PDB entry 8U0K | X-ray diffraction, 2.50 A resolution | chains A and B

== Chain A (and B) ==
Molecule: Isopentenyl phosphate kinase
Source organism: Thermococcus paralvinellae
Notes: chain B of this document is another copy of the same molecule, construct and numbering; everything in this record applies to it too
UniProtKB: W0I5G2 (W0I5G2_9EURY); residues 1-266 here = UniProt positions 1-266
Chain sequence (286 residues; numbered -19 to 266; the number before each row is that of its first residue; numbers below 1 keep their minus sign (Met-19 is residue -19)):
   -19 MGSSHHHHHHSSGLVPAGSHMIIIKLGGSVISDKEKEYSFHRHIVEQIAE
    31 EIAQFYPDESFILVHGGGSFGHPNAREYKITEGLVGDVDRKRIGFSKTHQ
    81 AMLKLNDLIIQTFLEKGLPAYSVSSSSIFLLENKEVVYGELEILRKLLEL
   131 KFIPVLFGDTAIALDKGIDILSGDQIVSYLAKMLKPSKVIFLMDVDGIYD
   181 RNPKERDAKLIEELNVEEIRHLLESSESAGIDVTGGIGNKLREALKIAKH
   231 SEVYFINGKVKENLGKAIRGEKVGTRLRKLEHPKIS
Disordered / not traced: -19 to -1, 14-17, 206-216, 262-266 (chain B: -19 to -1, 14-18, 206-216, 263-266)
Sequence notes: expression tag (-19 to 0)
Residues lining bound ligands:
  - Dimethylallyl monophosphate (4LR): Lys5, Gly46, Gly47, Gly51, His52, Met82, Gly138, Asp139, Ile150, Leu151, Ser152, Gly153
  - ADP (adenosine-5'-diphosphate): Lys5, Gly7, Gly8, Asp154, Met173, Val175, Gly177, Ile178, Tyr179, Arg181, Asn182, Pro183, Leu202, Ile217, Lys220

== Interface between chain A and chain B ==
Residue-residue contacts (79):
  Arg72(A) with Pro99(B); Leu130(B), hydrogen bond (side chain-backbone); Lys131(B); Phe132(B)
  Ile73(A) with Leu94(B), hydrophobic; Gly97(B); Leu98(B)
  Phe75(A) with Tyr101(B), hydrophobic; Phe132(B), hydrophobic
  Ser76(A) with Ile90(B); Leu94(B); Ala100(B), hydrogen bond (side chain-backbone); Tyr101(B)
  Lys77(A) with Leu94(B)
  His79(A) with Tyr101(B), hydrogen bond; Ser102(B)
  Gln80(A) with Asp87(B), hydrogen bond; Ile90(B); Gln91(B); Ser102(B)
  Leu83(A) with Leu83(B), hydrophobic; Ser102(B)
  Lys84(A) with Lys84(B)
  Asp87(A) with Gln80(B), hydrogen bond
  Ile90(A) with Ser76(B); Gln80(B)
  Gln91(A) with Gln80(B)
  Leu94(A) with Ile73(B), hydrophobic; Ser76(B)
  Gly97(A) with Ile73(B)
  Leu98(A) with Ile73(B)
  Pro99(A) with Arg72(B)
  Ala100(A) with Ser76(B), hydrogen bond (backbone-side chain)
  Tyr101(A) with Phe75(B), hydrophobic; Ser76(B); His79(B); Ser106(B), hydrogen bond; Thr140(B), hydrogen bond
  Ser102(A) with His79(B); Gln80(B)
  Val103(A) with Ser107(B)
  Ser104(A) with Ser104(B); Ser107(B), hydrogen bond (backbone-side chain)
  Ser106(A) with Tyr101(B), hydrogen bond; Ile123(B)
  Ser107(A) with Val103(B); Ser104(B), hydrogen bond (side chain-backbone); Ile108(B); Ile123(B)
  Ile108(A) with Ser107(B); Ile123(B)
  Phe109(A) with Ile123(B)
  Leu110(A) with Ile123(B), hydrophobic; Lys126(B)
  Tyr118(A) with Glu120(B), hydrogen bond; Glu122(B)
  Glu120(A) with Tyr118(B), hydrogen bond; Glu120(B)
  Glu122(A) with Tyr118(B)
  Ile123(A) with Ser106(B); Ser107(B); Ile108(B); Phe109(B); Leu110(B), hydrophobic
  Lys126(A) with Leu110(B); Ile142(B); Leu144(B)
  Leu127(A) with Ile142(B), hydrophobic
  Leu130(A) with Arg72(B), hydrogen bond (backbone-side chain); Ile142(B), hydrophobic; Gly147(B)
  Lys131(A) with Arg72(B)
  Phe132(A) with Arg72(B); Phe75(B), hydrophobic
  Thr140(A) with Tyr101(B), hydrogen bond
  Ile142(A) with Lys126(B); Leu130(B), hydrophobic
  Leu144(A) with Lys126(B)
  Gly147(A) with Leu130(B)
Also at the interface, not in a pair above, chain A (43 interface residues in all): Tyr36, Leu64, Asp139, Ile148
Also at the interface, not in a pair above, chain B (43 interface residues in all): Tyr36, Leu64, Lys77, Leu127, Asp139, Ile148

== In short ==
Chain A and chain B each contribute 43 residues to their interface, with 15 hydrogen bonds. Among the polar
pairs are Arg72(A)-Leu130(B), Ser76(A)-Ala100(B) and His79(A)-Tyr101(B). Ligands of chain A: ADP and
Dimethylallyl monophosphate.
Chain A and chain B are both Isopentenyl phosphate kinase (Thermococcus paralvinellae); the structure, Crystal
structure of isopentenyl phosphate kinase from Thermococcus paralvinellae bound to DMAP and ADP, was
determined by X-ray diffraction (same publication as 8U0L and 8U0N).
